Entry 8DQ0 (electron microscopy, 3.74 A resolution); this record covers chains D and B of the 4 polymer chains in the assembly.

# Chain D
Molecule: RhlR protein
Source organism: Pseudomonas aeruginosa
UniProt: A9JPX4 (A9JPX4_PSEAI); residues 1-241 here = UniProt positions 1-241
Chain sequence (241 residues; numbered 1 to 241; the number before each row is that of its first residue):
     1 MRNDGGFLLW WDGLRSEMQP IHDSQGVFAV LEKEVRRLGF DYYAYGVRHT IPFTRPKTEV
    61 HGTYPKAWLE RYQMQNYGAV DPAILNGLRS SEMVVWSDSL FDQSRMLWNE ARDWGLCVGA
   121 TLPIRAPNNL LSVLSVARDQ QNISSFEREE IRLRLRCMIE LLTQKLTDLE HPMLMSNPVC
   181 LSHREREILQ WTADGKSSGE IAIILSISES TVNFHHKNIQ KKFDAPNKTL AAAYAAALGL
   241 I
Disordered / not traced: 1-3
Small-molecule neighbours: PqsE (K5G; 4-(3-bromophenoxy)-N-[(3S)-2-oxothiolan-3-yl]butanamide): A44, V60, H61, G62, Y64, W68, L69, Y72, D81, A83, I84, W96, F101, L107, W108, A111, L116, S135
Reported in the primary citation:
  - mutagenesis - K217A/K221A: unchanged binding to 2-aminobenzoylacetyl-CoA thioesterase (chain B)
  - mutagenesis - F53A, R55A, C157S: decreased binding to 2-aminobenzoylacetyl-CoA thioesterase (chain B)
  - mutagenesis - R36A/R37A, R154A, K217A/K221A: abolished signaling with 2-aminobenzoylacetyl-CoA thioesterase (chain B)
  - mutagenesis - F53A, R55A: abolished signaling
  - mutagenesis - C157S (19-fold): increased signaling with 2-aminobenzoylacetyl-CoA thioesterase (chain B)
  - specificity-determining residues: R37, R154
  - mutagenesis - C157S: decreased signaling
  - mutagenesis - K217A/K221A: abolished signaling in response to expression of WT PqsE
  - mutagenesis - C157S (19-fold): increased signaling in response to PqsE was expressed
  - mutagenesis - K217A/K221A: abolished binding to promoter DNA

# Chain B
Molecule: 2-aminobenzoylacetyl-CoA thioesterase
Source organism: Pseudomonas aeruginosa
Notes: EC 3.1.2.32
UniProt: P20581 (PQSE_PSEAE); numbering as in UniProt (aligned over 1-301)
Chain sequence (301 residues; numbered 1 to 301; the number before each row is that of its first residue):
     1 MLRLSAPGQL DDDLCLLGDV QVPVFLLRLG EASWALVEGG ISRDAELVWA DLCRWVADPS
    61 QVHYWLITHK HYDHCGLLPY LCPRLPNVQV LASERTCQAW KSESAVRVVE RLNRQLLRAE
   121 QRLPEACAWD ALPVRAVADG EWLELGPRHR LQVIEAHGHS DDHVVFYDVR RRRLFCGDAL
   181 GEFDEAEGVW RPLVFDDMEA YLESLERLQR LPTLLQLIPG HGGLLRGRLA ADGAESAYTE
   241 CLRLCRRLLW RQSMGESLDE LSEELHRAWG GQSVDFLPGE LHLGSMRRML EILSRQALPL
   301 D
Disordered / not traced: 299-301
Swiss-Prot annotation at these positions:
  - binding site (Fe cation): H69, H71, D73, H74, H159, D178, H221
  - mutagenesis: E182 (E182A: Strong decrease in kcat with S-(4-nitrobenzoyl)mercaptoethane as substrate)
Reported in the primary citation:
  - mutagenesis - E206A, E235A: unchanged binding to RhlR protein (chain D)

# Interface between chain D and chain B
Residue-residue contacts (4; chain D residue first):
  R37(D) - E203(B)  salt bridge
  R37(D) - E206(B)
  Q141(D) - R210(B)  hydrogen bond (side chain-backbone)
  Q141(D) - P212(B)
Interface residues without a listed pair, chain D (4 interface residues in all): L9, Q140
Interface residues without a listed pair, chain B (7 interface residues in all): W142, L211, L298
Interface features reported in the paper:
  - hot spots on chain D (mutagenesis) - R36A/R37A, R154A: abolished binding to 2-aminobenzoylacetyl-CoA thioesterase (chain B)
  - hot spots on chain B (mutagenesis) - R170A/R171A: abolished binding to RhlR protein (chain D)

# Summary
Chain D and chain B form an interface of 4 and 7 residues respectively, with 1 hydrogen bond and 1 salt
bridge. Polar contacts include R37(D)-E203(B) and Q141(D)-R210(B). The paper reports that F53A, R55A and C157S
of chain D reduce binding to 2-aminobenzoylacetyl-CoA thioesterase (chain B); specificity determinants R37(D)
and R154(D); 9 substitutions were tested in all.
Chain D is RhlR protein and chain B is 2-aminobenzoylacetyl-CoA thioesterase, both from Pseudomonas
aeruginosa; the structure, Quorum-sensing receptor RhlR bound to PqsE, was determined by electron microscopy
(same publication as 8DQ1).
